Entry 7LFX (electron microscopy, 3.10 A resolution); this record covers chains A and B of the 4 polymer chains in the assembly.

Chain A (and B):
Molecule: cGMP-gated cation channel alpha-1
Organism: Homo sapiens
Notes: chain B of this document is another copy of the same molecule, construct and numbering; everything in this record applies to it too
Reference sequence: P29973 (CNGA1_HUMAN); numbering as in UniProt (aligned over 144-690)
Chain sequence (560 residues; numbered 131 to 690; the number before each row is that of its first residue):
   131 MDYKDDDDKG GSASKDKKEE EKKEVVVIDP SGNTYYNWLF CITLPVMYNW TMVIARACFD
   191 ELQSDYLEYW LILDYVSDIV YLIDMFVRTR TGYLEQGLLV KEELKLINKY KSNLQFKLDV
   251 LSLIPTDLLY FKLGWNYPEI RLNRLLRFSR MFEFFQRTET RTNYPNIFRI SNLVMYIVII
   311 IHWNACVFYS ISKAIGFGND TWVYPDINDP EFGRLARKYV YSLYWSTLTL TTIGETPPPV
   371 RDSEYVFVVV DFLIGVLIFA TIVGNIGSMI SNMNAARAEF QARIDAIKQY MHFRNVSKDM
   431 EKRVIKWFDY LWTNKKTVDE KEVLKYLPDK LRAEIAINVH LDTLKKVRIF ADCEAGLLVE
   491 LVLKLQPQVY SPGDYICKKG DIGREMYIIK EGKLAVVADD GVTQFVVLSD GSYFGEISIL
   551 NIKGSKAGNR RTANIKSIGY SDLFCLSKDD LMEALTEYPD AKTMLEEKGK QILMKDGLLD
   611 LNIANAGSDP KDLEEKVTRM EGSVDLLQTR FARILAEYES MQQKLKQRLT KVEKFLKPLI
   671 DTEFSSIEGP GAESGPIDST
Disordered / not traced: 131-155, 606-690
Differences from the reference sequence: initiating methionine (131); expression tag (132-143)
Ion coordination: Ca2+: Ile-363 (shared with Ile-363(B) of chain B; 1 residue of chain C; 1 residue of chain D)
Ligand contacts: cyclic guanosine monophosphate (PCG): Cys-507, Val-526, Val-536, Leu-538, Tyr-543, Phe-544, Gly-545, Glu-546, Ile-547, Ser-548, Arg-560, Arg-561, Thr-562, Ala-563, Ile-565, Ile-602
Swiss-Prot annotation at these positions:
  - binding site (3',5'-cyclic GMP): Gly-541
From the paper describing this entry:
  - Ca2+ coordination: Ile-363
  - Ca2+ coordination through a water molecule: Thr-362

How chain A and chain B interact:
Contacting residue pairs (102; chain A residue first):
  Val-304(A) / Leu-387(B)  hydrophobic
  Ile-307(A) / Leu-387(B)  hydrophobic
  Ile-311(A) / Leu-383(B)  hydrophobic
  Glu-341(A) / Val-370(B)
  Phe-342(A) / Tyr-375(B)
  Arg-344(A) / Asp-372(B)  salt bridge
  Ala-346(A) / Asp-372(B)
  Arg-347(A) / Val-370(B)  hydrogen bond (side chain-backbone)
  Arg-347(A) / Arg-371(B)
  Arg-347(A) / Asp-372(B)  salt bridge
  Arg-347(A) / Tyr-375(B)
  Val-350(A) / Asp-372(B)
  Val-350(A) / Tyr-375(B)  hydrophobic
  Val-350(A) / Val-376(B)  hydrophobic
  Tyr-351(A) / Tyr-375(B)
  Leu-353(A) / Val-379(B)  hydrophobic
  Tyr-354(A) / Pro-368(B)
  Tyr-354(A) / Pro-369(B)
  Tyr-354(A) / Tyr-375(B)  hydrophobic
  Tyr-354(A) / Val-378(B)  hydrophobic
  Tyr-354(A) / Val-379(B)  hydrophobic
  Thr-357(A) / Val-379(B)
  Thr-357(A) / Phe-382(B)
  Thr-357(A) / Leu-383(B)
  Leu-358(A) / Phe-382(B)  hydrophobic
  Thr-361(A) / Val-386(B)
  Ile-363(A) / Thr-362(B)
  Ile-363(A) / Ile-363(B)
  Ile-363(A) / Gly-364(B)
  Ile-363(A) / Phe-382(B)  hydrophobic
  Glu-365(A) / Ile-363(B)
  Glu-365(A) / Gly-364(B)
  Glu-365(A) / Glu-365(B)
  Val-393(A) / Val-386(B)  hydrophobic
  Val-393(A) / Leu-387(B)  hydrophobic
  Val-393(A) / Ala-390(B)  hydrophobic
  Ile-396(A) / Thr-391(B)
  Ile-400(A) / Thr-391(B)
  Ile-400(A) / Asn-395(B)
  Arg-407(A) / Gln-286(B)
  Arg-407(A) / Glu-289(B)  salt bridge
  Gln-411(A) / Glu-289(B)  hydrogen bond (side chain-backbone)
  Gln-411(A) / Thr-290(B)  hydrogen bond
  Gln-411(A) / Arg-299(B)
  Arg-413(A) / Tyr-456(B)
  Ile-414(A) / Thr-290(B)
  Asp-415(A) / Pro-295(B)
  Asp-415(A) / Arg-299(B)  salt bridge
  Ala-416(A) / Val-453(B)
  Ile-417(A) / Val-453(B)
  Ile-417(A) / Leu-454(B)  hydrophobic
  Ile-417(A) / Leu-457(B)  hydrophobic
  Lys-418(A) / Glu-289(B)  hydrogen bond (side chain-backbone)
  Lys-418(A) / Thr-290(B)  hydrogen bond (side chain-backbone)
  Lys-418(A) / Thr-292(B)  hydrogen bond (side chain-backbone)
  Lys-418(A) / Pro-295(B)
  Tyr-420(A) / Glu-450(B)  hydrogen bond
  Tyr-420(A) / Leu-454(B)  hydrophobic
  Tyr-420(A) / Ile-465(B)  hydrophobic
  Tyr-420(A) / Val-469(B)
  Met-421(A) / Ile-465(B)  hydrophobic
  His-422(A) / Asn-293(B)  hydrogen bond
  Phe-423(A) / Lys-445(B)
  Arg-424(A) / Val-469(B)
  Val-426(A) / Ile-465(B)  hydrophobic
  Val-426(A) / Asn-468(B)
  Val-426(A) / Val-469(B)  hydrophobic
  Ser-427(A) / Asn-468(B)  hydrogen bond
  Met-430(A) / Glu-464(B)
  Met-430(A) / Ile-465(B)  hydrogen bond (side chain-backbone)
  Met-430(A) / Asn-468(B)
  Glu-431(A) / Asn-293(B)
  Lys-432(A) / Asn-163(B)  hydrogen bond
  Arg-433(A) / Leu-461(B)
  Arg-433(A) / Glu-464(B)
  Val-434(A) / Leu-457(B)  hydrophobic
  Val-434(A) / Leu-461(B)  hydrophobic
  Ile-435(A) / Arg-291(B)
  Lys-436(A) / Ser-161(B)
  Trp-437(A) / Pro-458(B)
  Trp-437(A) / Leu-461(B)  hydrophobic
  Phe-438(A) / Leu-457(B)  hydrophobic
  Asp-439(A) / Arg-287(B)  salt bridge
  Asp-439(A) / Thr-290(B)
  Tyr-440(A) / Leu-224(B)  hydrophobic
  Trp-442(A) / Gln-286(B)  hydrogen bond
  Asn-444(A) / Leu-224(B)
  Asp-504(A) / Lys-460(B)
  Tyr-505(A) / Lys-460(B)
  Asp-511(A) / Glu-490(B)
  Ile-512(A) / Glu-583(B)
  Arg-514(A) / Glu-583(B)  salt bridge
  Glu-521(A) / Gln-226(B)  hydrogen bond (side chain-backbone)
  Gly-522(A) / Gln-226(B)
  Lys-523(A) / Gln-226(B)
  Lys-523(A) / Leu-228(B)
  Asp-540(A) / Gln-226(B)  hydrogen bond
  Ile-568(A) / Leu-228(B)
  Gly-569(A) / Gly-227(B)
  Gly-569(A) / Leu-228(B)
  Tyr-570(A) / Leu-224(B)  hydrophobic
  Tyr-570(A) / Gly-227(B)  hydrogen bond (backbone-backbone)
Other interface residues (no listed pair), chain A (65 interface residues in all): Phe-389, Glu-409, Tyr-500, Gly-510, Arg-560
Other interface residues (no listed pair), chain B (53 interface residues in all): Glu-225, Asn-444, Glu-587

Overview:
65 residues of chain A face 53 of chain B across their interface; the contacts include 15 hydrogen bonds and 6
salt bridges. Polar pairs include Arg-344(A)/Asp-372(B), Arg-347(A)/Asp-372(B) and Arg-407(A)/Glu-289(B).
Chain A binds cyclic guanosine monophosphate. From the paper: Ca2+ coordination by Ile-363(A); water-mediated
Ca2+ coordination by Thr-362(A).
Both chains are cGMP-gated cation channel alpha-1 (Homo sapiens). Entry 7LFX (Cryo-EM structure of human
cGMP-bound open CNGA1 channel in Na+/Ca2+) was determined by electron microscopy (same publication as 7LFT,
7LFW, 7LFY and 7LG1).
